Entry 9EOJ (electron microscopy, 17.00 A resolution (very low resolution: no residue pairs are listed; an interface is given only as per-side residue counts)); this record covers chains a and f of the 30 polymer chains in the assembly.

[Chain a]
Name: Gamma-tubulin complex component
From: Xenopus laevis
UniProt: A0A8J0T6B8 (A0A8J0T6B8_XENLA); residues 1-896 here = UniProt positions 1-896
Sequence (896 residues; row label = number of the first residue in the row):
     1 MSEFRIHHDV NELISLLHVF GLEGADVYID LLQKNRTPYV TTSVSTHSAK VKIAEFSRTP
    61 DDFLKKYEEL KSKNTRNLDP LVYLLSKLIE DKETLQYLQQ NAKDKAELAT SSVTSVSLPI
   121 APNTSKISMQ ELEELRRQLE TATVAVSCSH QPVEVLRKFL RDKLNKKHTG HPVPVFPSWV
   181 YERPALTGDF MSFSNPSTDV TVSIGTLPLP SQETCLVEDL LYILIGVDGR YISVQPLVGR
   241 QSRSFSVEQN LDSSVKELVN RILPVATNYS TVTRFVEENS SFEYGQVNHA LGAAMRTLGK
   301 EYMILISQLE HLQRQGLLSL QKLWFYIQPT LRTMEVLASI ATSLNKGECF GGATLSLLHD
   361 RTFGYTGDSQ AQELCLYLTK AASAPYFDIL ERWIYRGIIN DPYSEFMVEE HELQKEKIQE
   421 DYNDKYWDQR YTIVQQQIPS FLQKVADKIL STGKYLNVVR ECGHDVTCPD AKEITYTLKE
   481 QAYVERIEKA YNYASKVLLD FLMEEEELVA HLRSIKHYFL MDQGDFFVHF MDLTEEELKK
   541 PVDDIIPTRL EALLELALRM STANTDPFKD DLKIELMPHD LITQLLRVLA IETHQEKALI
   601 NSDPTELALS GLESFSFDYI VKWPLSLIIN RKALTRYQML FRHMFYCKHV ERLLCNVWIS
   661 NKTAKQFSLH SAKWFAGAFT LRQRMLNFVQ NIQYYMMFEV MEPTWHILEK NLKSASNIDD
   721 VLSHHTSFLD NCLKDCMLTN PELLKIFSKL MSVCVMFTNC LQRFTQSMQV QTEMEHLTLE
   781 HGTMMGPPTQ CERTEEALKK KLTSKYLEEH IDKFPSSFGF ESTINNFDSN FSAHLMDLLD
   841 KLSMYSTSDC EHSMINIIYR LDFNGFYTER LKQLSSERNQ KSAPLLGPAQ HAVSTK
Not modelled in the structure: 1-208, 412-426, 577-604, 662-670, 765-820, 868-896

[Chain f]
Name: Gamma-tubulin complex component 3 homolog
From: Xenopus laevis
UniProt: O73787 (GCP3_XENLA); numbering as in UniProt (aligned over 1-906)
Sequence (906 residues; row label = number of the first residue in the row):
     1 MAVPDQKSPN VLLQNLCCRI LGKGEADVAQ QFQYAVRVIG SNFAPTVERD EFLVTEKIKK
    61 EFVRQRREAD GALFSELHRK LQSQGVLKNR WSILYLLLSL SEDPRKQPNK TSSFAALFAQ
   121 ALPRDAHSTP YYYARPQSLP LSYQDRNVQC AQNAASIGSS GISSIGMYAL NGPTPQSIIQ
   181 GQSNQTPNMG DALRQQLGSR LAWTLAAGQQ PSQQSTTTKG LPNTVSRNVP RTRREGDSSG
   241 SVEITETSLV RDLLYVFQGI DGKFVKMCNS ENCYKVDGKV AVSKSLKDIT SKLSELGWLH
   301 NKIKKYTDQR SLDRAFGLVG QSFCAALHQE LKEYYRLLSV LHSQLQVEDD QGVNLGVESS
   361 LTLRRLLVWT FDPKIRLKTL AALVDHCQGR KGGELASAVH AYTKTGDPYM RSLVQHILGL
   421 VAYPILNFLY RWIYDGELED TYHEFFVASD PVVKTDRLWH DKYSLRKSMI PSFMTMDQSR
   481 KVLLIGKSIN FLHQVCHDQT PASKAMAVGK SAESPKDAAE LFTDLENAFQ TKIDAAYFDT
   541 SKYLLDVLNK NYNLLEHMQA MRRYLLLGQG DFIRHLMDLL KPELVRPATT LYQHNLTGIL
   601 ETAVRATNAQ FDNPEILKRL DVRLLEVSPG DTGWDVFSLD YHVDGPIATV FTRECMSHYL
   661 RVFNFLWRAK RMEYILTDIW KGHMCNAKLL KGMPELSGVL HQCHILASEM VHFIHQMQYY
   721 ITFEVLECSW DELWNKVLKA QDLDHIIAAH DVFLDTIISR CLLDSESRAL LNQLRAVFDQ
   781 IIEFQNAQDA LYRAALEELQ QRLQFEERKK ERESEGEWGV TAAEEDVENK RIQEFQESIP
   841 KMRSQLRILT HFYQGIVQQF LVLLTTSTDE SLRFLSFRLD FNEHYKAREP RLRVSMGTRG
   901 RRSFHV
Not modelled in the structure: 1-245, 349-358, 816-820, 886-906

[Chain a / chain f interface]
At this resolution (17 A) residue pairs are not listed: 54 residues of chain a and 46 of chain f lie at the interface.

[Summary]
54 residues of chain a face 46 of chain f across their interface.
Chain a is Gamma-tubulin complex component and chain f is Gamma-tubulin complex component 3 homolog, both from
Xenopus laevis; the structure, Vertebrate microtubule-capping gamma-tubulin ring complex, was determined by
electron microscopy together with 9EOK from the same study.
